PDB entry 7OIT | X-ray diffraction, 1.65 A resolution | chains AAA and BBB

[Chain AAA]
Name: AP-2 complex subunit mu
From: Rattus norvegicus
UniProt: A0A140TAH5 (A0A140TAH5_RAT); residues 158-435 here correspond to UniProt positions 157-434 (UniProt number = residue number - 1)
Sequence (285 residues; row label = number of the first residue in the row):
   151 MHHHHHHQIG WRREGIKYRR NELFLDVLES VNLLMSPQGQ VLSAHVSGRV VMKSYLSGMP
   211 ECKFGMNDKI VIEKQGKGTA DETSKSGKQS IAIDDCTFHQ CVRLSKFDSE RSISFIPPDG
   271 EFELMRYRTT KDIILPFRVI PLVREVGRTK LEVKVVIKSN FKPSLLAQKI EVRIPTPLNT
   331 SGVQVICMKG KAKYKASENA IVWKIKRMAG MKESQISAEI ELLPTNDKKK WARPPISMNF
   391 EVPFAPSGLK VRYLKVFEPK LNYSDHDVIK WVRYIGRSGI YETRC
Disordered / not traced: 151-159, 224-238, 378-380
Differences from the reference sequence: initiating methionine (151); expression tag (152-157)

[Chain BBB]
Name: F-BAR domain only protein 2
From: Homo sapiens
UniProt: Q0JRZ9 (FCHO2_HUMAN); residues 106-116 here correspond to UniProt positions 422-432 (UniProt number = residue number + 316)
Sequence (11 residues; each row starts with the number of its first residue):
   106 SDLLAWDPLF G
Disordered / not traced: 106

[Chain AAA / chain BBB interface]
Pairs across the interface - 19 pairs, chain AAA then chain BBB:
  Phe174(AAA) with Trp111(BBB), hydrophobic
  Leu175(AAA) with Trp111(BBB)
  Val401(AAA) with Leu114(BBB), hydrophobic
  Arg402(AAA) with Leu114(BBB)
  Tyr403(AAA) with Leu114(BBB)
  Leu404(AAA) with Leu114(BBB)
  Lys405(AAA) with Gly116(BBB), hydrogen bond (side chain-backbone)
  Asp415(AAA) with Gly116(BBB)
  Lys420(AAA) with Pro113(BBB); Leu114(BBB), hydrogen bond (backbone-backbone); Gly116(BBB), hydrogen bond (side chain-backbone)
  Trp421(AAA) with Trp111(BBB), hydrophobic; Asp112(BBB); Pro113(BBB)
  Val422(AAA) with Ala110(BBB); Trp111(BBB); Asp112(BBB), hydrogen bond (backbone-backbone)
  Arg423(AAA) with Ala110(BBB); Trp111(BBB)
Also at the interface, not in a pair above, chain AAA (13 interface residues in all): Asp176

[Overview]
Chain AAA and chain BBB form an interface of 13 and 6 residues respectively; the contacts include 4 hydrogen
bonds. Polar pairs include Lys405(AAA)-Gly116(BBB), Lys420(AAA)-Gly116(BBB) and Lys420(AAA)-Leu114(BBB).
Here chain AAA is AP-2 complex subunit mu (Rattus norvegicus) and chain BBB is F-BAR domain only protein 2
(Homo sapiens). Entry 7OIT (Crystal structure of AP2 Mu2 in complex with FCHO2 WxxPhi motif (P3221 crystal
form)) was determined by X-ray diffraction, deposited together with 7OHI and 7OIQ.
